PDB entry 5NVY | X-ray diffraction, 2.90 A resolution | chains A and B of the 3 polymer chains in the assembly

[Chain A]
Protein: Elongin-B
From: Homo sapiens
UniProt: Q15370 (ELOB_HUMAN); residues 1-104 here = UniProt positions 1-104
Chain sequence (104 residues; each row starts with the number of its first residue):
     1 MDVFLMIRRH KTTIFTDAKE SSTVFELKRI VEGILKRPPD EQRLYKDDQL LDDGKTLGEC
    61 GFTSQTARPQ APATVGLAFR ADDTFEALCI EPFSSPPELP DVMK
Modified positions: Cys60 (S-(dimethylarsenic)cysteine; CAS); Cys89 (S-(dimethylarsenic)cysteine; CAS)

[Chain B]
Protein: Elongin-C
From: Homo sapiens
UniProt: Q15369 (ELOC_HUMAN); residue numbers follow UniProt; this construct covers 17-112
Chain sequence (97 residues; row label = number of the first residue in the row):
    16 MMYVKLISSD GHEFIVKREH ALTSGTIKAM LSGPGQFAEN ETNEVNFREI PSHVLSKVCM
    76 YFTYKVRYTN SSTEIPEFPI APEIALELLM AANFLDC
Not modelled in the structure: 48-57
Sequence notes: initiating methionine (16)

[Chain A / chain B interface]
Residue-residue contacts - 56 pairs, chain A then chain B:
  Phe4(A) - Thr78(B)
  Phe4(A) - Arg82(B)
  Met6(A) - Met75(B)  hydrophobic
  Arg8(A) - His27(B)
  Lys11(A) - Asp25(B)  hydrogen bond (side chain-backbone)
  Lys11(A) - Gly26(B)
  Lys11(A) - His27(B)
  Lys11(A) - Glu28(B)  hydrogen bond (backbone-backbone)
  Thr12(A) - Glu28(B)
  Thr12(A) - Ile30(B)
  Thr13(A) - His27(B)
  Thr13(A) - Glu28(B)  hydrogen bond (backbone-backbone)
  Thr13(A) - Phe29(B)
  Thr13(A) - Ile30(B)  hydrogen bond (backbone-backbone)
  Ile14(A) - Ile30(B)
  Phe15(A) - Phe29(B)  hydrophobic
  Phe15(A) - Ile30(B)  hydrogen bond (backbone-backbone)
  Phe15(A) - Val31(B)  hydrophobic
  Phe15(A) - Ser71(B)
  Phe15(A) - Cys74(B)  hydrophobic
  Phe15(A) - Met75(B)  hydrophobic
  Thr16(A) - Tyr18(B)
  Asp17(A) - Lys32(B)  salt bridge
  Ile34(A) - Tyr18(B)
  Ile34(A) - Ile30(B)  hydrophobic
  Leu35(A) - Ile30(B)  hydrophobic
  Pro69(A) - Met75(B)
  Pro69(A) - Thr78(B)
  Pro69(A) - Tyr79(B)  hydrophobic
  Pro69(A) - Arg82(B)
  Gln70(A) - Lys72(B)
  Gln70(A) - Met75(B)
  Gln70(A) - Tyr79(B)
  Gln70(A) - Pro91(B)
  Gln70(A) - Phe93(B)
  Gln70(A) - Pro94(B)
  Pro72(A) - Met75(B)
  Glu91(A) - His27(B)
  Pro92(A) - His27(B)  hydrogen bond (backbone-side chain)
  Phe93(A) - His27(B)
  Phe93(A) - Phe29(B)  hydrophobic
  Phe93(A) - Ser67(B)
  Phe93(A) - Ser71(B)
  Ser94(A) - Asp25(B)
  Ser94(A) - Pro66(B)
  Ser94(A) - Ser67(B)  hydrogen bond (backbone-side chain)
  Ser94(A) - His68(B)  hydrogen bond
  Ser95(A) - His68(B)
  Pro96(A) - His68(B)
  Pro96(A) - Glu98(B)
  Pro96(A) - Ile99(B)  hydrophobic
  Pro97(A) - Glu102(B)
  Leu99(A) - Pro97(B)
  Leu99(A) - Glu98(B)
  Met103(A) - Pro97(B)
  Met103(A) - Leu101(B)  hydrophobic
Other interface residues (no listed pair), chain A (26 interface residues in all): His10, Ile30
Other interface residues (no listed pair), chain B (29 interface residues in all): Tyr83, Ala100

[Overview]
Chain A and chain B form an interface of 26 and 29 residues respectively, with 8 hydrogen bonds and 1 salt
bridge. Polar pairs include Asp17(A)-Lys32(B), Lys11(A)-Asp25(B) and Pro92(A)-His27(B).
Chain A is Elongin-B and chain B is Elongin-C, both from Homo sapiens; the structure, pVHL:EloB:EloC in
complex with (2S,4R)-1-((S)-2-acetamidopropanoyl)-4-hydroxy-N-(4-(4-methylthiazol-5-yl)benzyl)
pyrrolidine-2-carboxamide (ligand 11), was determined by X-ray diffraction together with 5NVV, 5NVW, 5NVX,
5NVZ, 5NW0, 5NW1 and 5NW2 from the same study.
